PDB entry 8ORW | X-ray diffraction, 2.95 A resolution | chain A

== Chain A ==
Name: Stimulator of interferon protein
Source organism: Homo sapiens
UniProt: A0A2R3XZB7 (A0A2R3XZB7_HUMAN); residue numbers follow UniProt; this construct covers 140-343
Amino-acid sequence (204 residues; each row starts with the number of its first residue):
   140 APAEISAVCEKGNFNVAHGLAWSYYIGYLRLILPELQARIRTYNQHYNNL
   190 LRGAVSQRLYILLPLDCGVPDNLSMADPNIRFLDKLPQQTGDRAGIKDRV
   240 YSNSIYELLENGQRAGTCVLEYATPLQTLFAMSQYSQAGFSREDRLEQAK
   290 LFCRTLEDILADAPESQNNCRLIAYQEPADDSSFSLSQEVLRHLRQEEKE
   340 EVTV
Disordered / not traced: 140-153, 303-304, 318-323, 337-343
Residues lining bound ligands: VZ6 (9-[(1S,6R,8R,9R,10R,15R,17R,18R)-8-(6-aminopurin-9-yl)-9,18-bis(fluoranyl)-3,12-bis(oxidanyl)-3,12-bis(oxidanylidene)-2,4,7,11,13-pentaoxa-3$l5,12$l5-diphosphatricyclo[13.2.1.06,10]octadecan-17-yl]-1H-purin-6-one): Ser162, Tyr163, Gly166, Tyr167, Ile235, Arg238, Val239, Tyr240, Ser241, Glu260, Thr263, Pro264, Thr267
What the authors report for this chain:
  - binding site for VZ6: Ser162, Tyr167, Arg238, Thr263, Thr267

== In short ==
Bound to chain A: compound VZ6. The paper reports a binding site for VZ6 at Ser162, Tyr167 and Arg238 among
others.
Chain A is Stimulator of interferon protein (Homo sapiens); the structure, Crystal structure of human STING in
complex with the agonist MD1203, was determined by X-ray diffraction together with 8P45 from the same study.
